Entry 4LEZ (X-ray diffraction, 2.36 A resolution); this record covers chains A and I of the 6 polymer chains in the assembly.

# Chain A
Protein: Cyclic GMP-AMP synthase
Source organism: Mus musculus
Notes: EC 2.7.7.-; fragment: mouse cGAS catalytic domain
UniProtKB: Q8C6L5 (CGAS_MOUSE); residues 142-507 here = UniProt positions 142-507
Amino-acid sequence (366 residues; row label = number of the first residue in the row):
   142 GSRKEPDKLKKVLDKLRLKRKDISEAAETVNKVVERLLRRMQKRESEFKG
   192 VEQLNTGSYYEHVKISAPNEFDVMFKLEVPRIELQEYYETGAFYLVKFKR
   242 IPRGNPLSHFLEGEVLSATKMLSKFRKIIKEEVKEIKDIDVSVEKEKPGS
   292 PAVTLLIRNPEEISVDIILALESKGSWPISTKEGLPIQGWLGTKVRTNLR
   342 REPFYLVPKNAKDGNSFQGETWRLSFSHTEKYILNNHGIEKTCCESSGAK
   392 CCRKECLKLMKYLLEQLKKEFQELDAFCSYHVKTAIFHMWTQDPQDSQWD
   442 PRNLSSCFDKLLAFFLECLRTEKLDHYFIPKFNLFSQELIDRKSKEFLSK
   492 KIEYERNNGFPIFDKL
Unresolved in the structure: 142-148
Ion coordination: Zn2+: His378, Cys384, Cys385, Cys392
Ligand contacts: cGAMP (1SY): Glu211, Asp213, Met215, Gly290, Ser291, Pro292, Ala293, Asp307, Ile309, Val348, Arg364, Leu365, Ser366, Ser368, Cys419, Ser420, Tyr421, His467
From the paper describing this entry:
  - binding site for cGAMP: Asp213, Asp307, Arg364, Ser366, Tyr421
  - catalytic residues: Asp213, Asp307 (proposed by the authors, not directly observed)
  - mutagenesis - K151E, R158E, K160E, R161E, K162E, S165E, R180E, R222E (more than 50%), K240E (more than 50%), K315E, K323E (more than 50%), K372E, K395E: decreased catalytic activity
  - mutagenesis - K184E: unchanged catalytic activity
  - mutagenesis - K335E, R342E, K382A, E386A: abolished catalytic activity
  - mutagenesis - R158E, K372E, K382A, E386A, K395E: decreased signaling
  - mutagenesis - K184E, R222E, K240E, R342E: unchanged signaling
  - mutagenesis - R222E/R342E, K335E: abolished signaling
  - mutagenesis - K151E, R158E, K160E, K162E, S165E, R180E, K184E, R222E, K240E, K315E, K323E, K335E, R342E, K372E, K382A, K395E: decreased binding to DNA
  - mutagenesis - E386A: unchanged binding to DNA

# Chain I
Molecule: 18bp dsDNA
Sequence (18 nucleotides; row label = number of the first residue in the row):
     1 ATCTGTACATGTACAGAT

# How chain A and chain I interact
Contacting residue pairs (5):
  Thr334(A) - DA9(I)  phosphate contact
  Lys335(A) - DA9(I)  phosphate contact
  Lys335(A) - DT10(I)  salt bridge to the phosphate
  Thr338(A) - DC8(I)  hydrogen bond to the phosphate
  Thr338(A) - DA9(I)  hydrogen bond to the phosphate
Other interface residues (no listed pair), chain A (4 interface residues in all): Arg342
Other interface residues (no listed pair), chain I (4 interface residues in all): DA7

# Summary
Chain A and chain I each contribute 4 residues to their interface, with 2 hydrogen bonds and 1 salt bridge.
Among the polar pairs are Thr338(A)-DC8(I), Thr338(A)-DA9(I) and Lys335(A)-DT10(I). From the paper: catalytic
residues Asp213(A) and Asp307(A); K151E, R158E and K160E of chain A, among others, reduce binding to DNA; 19
substitutions were tested in all.
Chain A is Cyclic GMP-AMP synthase (Mus musculus) and chain I is 18bp dsDNA; the structure, Structure of mouse
cGAS bound to an 18bp DNA and cGAS product, was determined by X-ray diffraction, deposited together with 4LEV,
4LEW and 4LEY.
